6BKR - chains A and B; structure by X-ray diffraction, 1.76 A resolution.

Chain A:
Protein: Hemagglutinin HA1 chain
Source organism: Influenza A virus
UniProtKB: A4GYF9 (A4GYF9_9INFA); numbering as in UniProt (aligned over 11-329)
Chain sequence (323 residues; row label = number of the first residue in the row):
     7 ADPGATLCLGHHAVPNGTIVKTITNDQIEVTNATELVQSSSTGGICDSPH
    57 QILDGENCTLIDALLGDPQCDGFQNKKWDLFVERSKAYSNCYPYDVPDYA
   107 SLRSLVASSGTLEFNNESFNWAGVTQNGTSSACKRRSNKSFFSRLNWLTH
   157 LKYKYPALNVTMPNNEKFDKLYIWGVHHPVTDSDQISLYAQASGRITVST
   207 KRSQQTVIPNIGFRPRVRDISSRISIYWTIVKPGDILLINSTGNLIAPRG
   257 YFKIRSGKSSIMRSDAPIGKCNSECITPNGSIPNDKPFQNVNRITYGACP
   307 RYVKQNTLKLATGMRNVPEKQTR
Not modelled in the structure: 7-8, 326-329
Disulfides: Cys52-Cys277, Cys64-Cys76, Cys97-Cys139, Cys281-Cys305
Glycans and other covalent adducts: N-acetylglucosamine (NAG) linked to Asn38, Asn63, Asn133, Asn246, Asn285; glycan linked to Asn165
Differences from the reference sequence: expression tag (7-10); engineered mutation Phe219 (Ser in A4GYF9)
What the authors report for this chain:
  - mutagenesis - D190E: decreased binding to sialylated glycans
  - mutagenesis - D190E: unchanged growth

Chain B:
Protein: Hemagglutinin HA2 chain
Source organism: Influenza A virus
UniProtKB: B4UPH9 (B4UPH9_9INFA); residues 1-174 here correspond to UniProt positions 346-519 (UniProt number = residue number + 345)
Chain sequence (174 residues; row label = number of the first residue in the row):
     1 GIFGAIAGFIENGWEGMVDGWYGFRHQNSEGTGQAADLKSTQAAINQING
    51 KLNRLIGKTNEKFHQIEKEFSEVEGRIQDLEKYVEDTKIDLWSYNAELLV
   101 ALENQHTIDLTDSEMNKLFERTKKQLRENAEDMGNGCFKIYHKCDNACIE
   151 SIRNGTYDHDVYRDEALNNRFQIK
Not modelled in the structure: 174
Disulfides: Cys144-Cys148
Glycans and other covalent adducts: N-acetylglucosamine (NAG) linked to Asn154

Interface between chain A and chain B:
Pairs across the interface - 138 pairs, chain A then chain B:
  Gly10(A) - Ile140(B)
  Gly10(A) - His142(B)
  Ala11(A) - Gln27(B)
  Ala11(A) - Asn28(B)
  Ala11(A) - Phe138(B)
  Ala11(A) - Lys139(B)
  Ala11(A) - Ile140(B)  hydrogen bond (backbone-backbone)
  Ala11(A) - His142(B)
  Thr12(A) - His26(B)
  Thr12(A) - Gln27(B)  hydrogen bond (backbone-backbone)
  Thr12(A) - Phe138(B)
  Leu13(A) - Phe24(B)  hydrophobic
  Leu13(A) - Arg25(B)
  Leu13(A) - His26(B)
  Leu13(A) - Gly136(B)
  Leu13(A) - Cys137(B)
  Leu13(A) - Phe138(B)  hydrogen bond (backbone-backbone)
  Leu13(A) - Ile140(B)  hydrophobic
  Leu13(A) - Ile152(B)  hydrophobic
  Cys14(A) - Trp14(B)
  Cys14(A) - Gly23(B)
  Cys14(A) - Phe24(B)
  Cys14(A) - Arg25(B)  hydrogen bond (backbone-backbone)
  Cys14(A) - Gly136(B)
  Cys14(A) - Cys137(B)  disulfide
  Leu15(A) - Ile10(B)
  Leu15(A) - Trp14(B)
  Leu15(A) - Gly23(B)
  Leu15(A) - Phe24(B)  hydrophobic
  Leu15(A) - Leu118(B)  hydrophobic
  Leu15(A) - Thr122(B)
  Leu15(A) - Gly136(B)  hydrogen bond (backbone-backbone)
  Leu15(A) - Phe138(B)  hydrophobic
  Gly16(A) - Trp14(B)
  Gly16(A) - Tyr22(B)
  Gly16(A) - Gly23(B)  hydrogen bond (backbone-backbone)
  Gly16(A) - Met115(B)
  His17(A) - Ile6(B)
  His17(A) - Ile10(B)
  His17(A) - Gly13(B)
  His17(A) - Trp14(B)  hydrogen bond (backbone-backbone)
  His17(A) - Met17(B)
  His17(A) - Trp21(B)
  His17(A) - Tyr22(B)
  His17(A) - Met115(B)
  His18(A) - Trp14(B)
  His18(A) - Met17(B)
  His18(A) - Gly20(B)
  His18(A) - Trp21(B)  hydrogen bond (backbone-backbone)
  Ala19(A) - Gly13(B)
  Ala19(A) - Trp14(B)  hydrogen bond (backbone-backbone)
  Ala19(A) - Glu15(B)
  Pro21(A) - Glu15(B)
  Val26(A) - Asn104(B)
  Lys27(A) - Glu97(B)  salt bridge
  Lys27(A) - Val100(B)
  Lys27(A) - Ala101(B)
  Lys27(A) - Asn104(B)  hydrogen bond (backbone-side chain)
  Thr28(A) - Ala101(B)
  Thr28(A) - Gln105(B)  hydrogen bond
  Thr28(A) - Ile108(B)
  Ile29(A) - Ala101(B)
  Ile29(A) - Leu102(B)
  Ile29(A) - Gln105(B)  hydrogen bond (backbone-side chain)
  Thr30(A) - Gln105(B)  hydrogen bond (backbone-side chain)
  Ile34(A) - Ile108(B)  hydrophobic
  Thr40(A) - Leu52(B)
  Leu42(A) - Ile56(B)  hydrophobic
  Leu42(A) - Val100(B)  hydrophobic
  Arg109(A) - Glu67(B)  salt bridge
  Ser110(A) - His64(B)  hydrogen bond
  Ser114(A) - His64(B)
  Lys264(A) - Phe63(B)
  Ser265(A) - His64(B)
  Ser266(A) - His64(B)  hydrogen bond
  Arg269(A) - Glu67(B)  salt bridge
  Asn290(A) - Thr59(B)
  Asp291(A) - Ile56(B)
  Asp291(A) - Gly57(B)  hydrogen bond (backbone-backbone)
  Lys292(A) - Thr59(B)
  Pro293(A) - Leu55(B)
  Phe294(A) - Ala96(B)  hydrophobic
  Arg299(A) - Lys68(B)  hydrogen bond (backbone-side chain)
  Arg299(A) - Glu85(B)
  Arg299(A) - Ile89(B)
  Ile300(A) - Lys68(B)
  Ile300(A) - Glu69(B)
  Thr301(A) - Gln65(B)  hydrogen bond (backbone-side chain)
  Tyr302(A) - Lys62(B)
  Tyr302(A) - Phe63(B)
  Gly303(A) - Asn60(B)
  Gly303(A) - Glu61(B)
  Gly303(A) - Lys62(B)  hydrogen bond (backbone-backbone)
  Ala304(A) - Thr59(B)
  Ala304(A) - Asn60(B)
  Ala304(A) - Glu61(B)
  Cys305(A) - Thr59(B)
  Cys305(A) - Asn60(B)  hydrogen bond (backbone-side chain)
  Pro306(A) - Thr59(B)
  Arg307(A) - Asn60(B)  hydrogen bond
  Arg307(A) - Trp92(B)
  Tyr308(A) - Ile89(B)  hydrophobic
  Val309(A) - Trp92(B)
  Val309(A) - Ser93(B)
  Lys310(A) - Ile89(B)
  Lys310(A) - Asp90(B)  salt bridge
  Lys310(A) - Ser93(B)  hydrogen bond (backbone-side chain)
  Gln311(A) - Ser93(B)  hydrogen bond (side chain-backbone)
  Gln311(A) - Glu97(B)  hydrogen bond
  Leu314(A) - Ala96(B)  hydrophobic
  Leu314(A) - Glu97(B)
  Lys315(A) - Val100(B)
  Lys315(A) - Asn104(B)  hydrogen bond (backbone-side chain)
  Leu316(A) - Leu52(B)  hydrophobic
  Leu316(A) - Leu55(B)  hydrophobic
  Leu316(A) - Val100(B)  hydrophobic
  Leu316(A) - Glu103(B)
  Leu316(A) - Asn104(B)
  Ala317(A) - Asn104(B)  hydrogen bond (backbone-side chain)
  Thr318(A) - Trp21(B)
  Thr318(A) - Ile48(B)
  Gly319(A) - Trp21(B)
  Gly319(A) - Thr107(B)
  Met320(A) - Ile6(B)  hydrophobic
  Met320(A) - Trp21(B)
  Met320(A) - Tyr22(B)
  Met320(A) - Thr111(B)
  Arg321(A) - Ala7(B)
  Val323(A) - Glu11(B)
  Val323(A) - Asn12(B)
  Val323(A) - Gly13(B)  hydrogen bond (backbone-backbone)
  Pro324(A) - Asn12(B)
  Pro324(A) - Glu15(B)
  Glu325(A) - Asn12(B)
  Glu325(A) - Gly13(B)
  Glu325(A) - Trp14(B)
  Glu325(A) - Glu15(B)  hydrogen bond (side chain-backbone)
  Glu325(A) - Gly16(B)
Other interface residues (no listed pair), chain A (61 interface residues in all): Val20, Val36, His56, Ala113, Ile267, Glu280
Other interface residues (no listed pair), chain B (66 interface residues in all): Lys88, Leu99, Phe119, Met133, Lys143, Cys144
Inter-chain disulfides: Cys14(A)-Cys137(B)

Summary:
Chain A and chain B form an interface of 61 and 66 residues respectively; the contacts include 1 disulfide
bond, 28 hydrogen bonds and 4 salt bridges. Polar pairs include Lys27(A)-Glu97(B), Arg109(A)-Glu67(B) and
Arg269(A)-Glu67(B). The paper reports that D190E of chain A reduces binding to sialylated glycans; D190E of
chain A leaves growth unchanged.
Here chain A is Hemagglutinin HA1 chain and chain B is Hemagglutinin HA2 chain, both from Influenza A virus.
Entry 6BKR (Crystal structure of the A/Wyoming/3/2003 (H3N2) influenza virus hemagglutinin in complex with
6'-SLN) was determined by X-ray diffraction.
